Entry 8HPR (electron microscopy, 3.75 A resolution); this record covers chains B and C of the 5 polymer chains in the assembly.

Chain B:
Protein: ABC transporter, permease protein SugB
From: Mycolicibacterium smegmatis MC2 155
UniProtKB: A0R2C1 (A0R2C1_MYCS2); numbering as in UniProt (aligned over 1-278)
Sequence (278 residues; each row starts with the number of its first residue):
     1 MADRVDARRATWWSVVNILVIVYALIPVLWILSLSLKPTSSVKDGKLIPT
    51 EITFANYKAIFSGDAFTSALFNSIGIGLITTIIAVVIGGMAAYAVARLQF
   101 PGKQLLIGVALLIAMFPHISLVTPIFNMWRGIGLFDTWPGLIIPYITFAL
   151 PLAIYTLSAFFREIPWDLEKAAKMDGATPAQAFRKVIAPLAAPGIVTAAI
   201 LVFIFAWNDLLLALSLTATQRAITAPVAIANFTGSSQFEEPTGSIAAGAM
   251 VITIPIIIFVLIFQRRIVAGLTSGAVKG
Not modelled in the structure: 1-5, 100, 264-278

Chain C:
Protein: ABC transporter, ATP-binding protein SugC
From: Mycolicibacterium smegmatis MC2 155
UniProtKB: A0R2C0 (A0R2C0_MYCS2); residues 1-406 here = UniProt positions 1-406
Sequence (406 residues; each row starts with the number of its first residue):
     1 MAEIVLDRVTKSYPDGAGGVRAAVKEFSMTIADGEFIILVGPSGCGKSTT
    51 LNMIAGLEEITSGELRIGGERVNEKAPKDRDIAMVFQSYALYPHMTVRQN
   101 IAFPLTLAKVPKAEIAAKVEETAKILDLSELLDRKPGQLSGGQRQRVAMG
   151 RAIVRSPKAFLMDQPLSNLDAKLRVQMRAEISRLQDRLGTTTVYVTHDQT
   201 EAMTLGDRVVVMLAGEVQQIGTPDELYSSPANLFVAGFIGSPAMNFFPAT
   251 RTDVGVRLPFGEVTLTPHMLDLLDKQARPENIIVGIRPEHIEDSALLDGY
   301 ARIRALTFSVRADIVESLGADKYVHFTTEGAGAESAQLAELAADSGAGTN
   351 QFIARVSADSRVRTGEQIELAIDTTKLSIFDAATGLNLTRDITPTDPTEA
   401 AGPDAG
Not modelled in the structure: 1, 16-19, 329-351, 392-406
Differences from the reference sequence: engineered mutation Q164 (Glu in A0R2C0)
Bound ions: Mg2+: S48, Q87 (together with ATP)
Small-molecule neighbours:
  - ATP (adenosine-5'-triphosphate), molecule 1: Y13, A23, P42, S43, G44, C45, G46, K47, S48, T49, Q87, Q164, H197
  - ATP, molecule 2: G137, Q138, L139, S140, G141, G142, Q143

Chain B / chain C interface:
Pairs across the interface (24):
  D167(B) with A90(C)
  L168(B) with L91(C); Y92(C), hydrogen bond (backbone-side chain); P93(C)
  K170(B) with F86(C)
  A171(B) with F86(C); Y92(C)
  A172(B) with Y92(C), hydrogen bond (backbone-side chain)
  K173(B) with P77(C); K78(C)
  M174(B) with I82(C); A83(C), hydrophobic; M84(C), hydrogen bond (side chain-backbone); R155(C), hydrogen bond (backbone-side chain)
  D175(B) with F103(C); P104(C); L107(C); R155(C), salt bridge
  G176(B) with K78(C)
  A177(B) with L107(C), hydrophobic
  T178(B) with K78(C), hydrogen bond
  K185(B) with L107(C)
  P189(B) with H94(C)
  L190(B) with H94(C)
Interface residues without a listed pair, chain C (16 interface residues in all): L57

In short:
14 residues of chain B face 16 of chain C across their interface, with 5 hydrogen bonds and 1 salt bridge.
Among the polar pairs are D175(B)-R155(C), L168(B)-Y92(C) and A172(B)-Y92(C). Chain C binds ATP. The Mg2+ site
is built by S48(C) and Q87(C).
Chain B is ABC transporter, permease protein SugB and chain C is ABC transporter, ATP-binding protein SugC,
both from Mycolicibacterium smegmatis MC2 155; the structure, LpqY-SugABC in state 4, was determined by
electron microscopy (same publication as 8HPL, 8HPM, 8HPN and 8HPS).
